PDB entry 6UUS | electron microscopy, 2.40 A resolution | chains B and G of the 7 polymer chains in the assembly

# Chain B
Protein: Guanine nucleotide-binding protein G(I)/G(S)/G(T) subunit beta-1
Organism: Homo sapiens
UniProt: P62873 (GBB1_HUMAN); residues 2-340 here = UniProt positions 2-340
Amino-acid sequence (350 residues; row label = number of the first residue in the row; numbers below 1 keep their minus sign (Met-9 is residue -9)):
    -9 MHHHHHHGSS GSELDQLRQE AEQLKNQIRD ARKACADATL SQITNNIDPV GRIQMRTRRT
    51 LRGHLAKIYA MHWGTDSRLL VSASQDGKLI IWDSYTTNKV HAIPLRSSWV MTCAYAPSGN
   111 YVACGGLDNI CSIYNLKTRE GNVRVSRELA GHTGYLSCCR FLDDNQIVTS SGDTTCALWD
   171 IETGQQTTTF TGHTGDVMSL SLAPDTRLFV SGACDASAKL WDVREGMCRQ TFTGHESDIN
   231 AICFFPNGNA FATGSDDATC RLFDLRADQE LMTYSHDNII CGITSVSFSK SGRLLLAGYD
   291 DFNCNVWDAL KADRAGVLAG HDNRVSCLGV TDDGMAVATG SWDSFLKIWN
Not modelled in the structure: -9 to 4
Construct notes: expression tag (-9 to 1)

# Chain G
Protein: Guanine nucleotide-binding protein G(I)/G(S)/G(O) subunit gamma-2
Organism: Homo sapiens
UniProt: P59768 (GBG2_HUMAN); residue numbers follow UniProt; this construct covers 1-71
Amino-acid sequence (71 residues; each row starts with the number of its first residue):
     1 MASNNTASIA QARKLVEQLK MEANIDRIKV SKAAADLMAY CEAHAKEDPL LTPVPASENP
    61 FREKKFFCAI L
Not modelled in the structure: 1-13, 63-71

# Chain B / chain G interface
Contacting residue pairs (75; chain B residue first):
  Leu7(B) - Lys14(G)
  Leu7(B) - Val16(G)  hydrophobic
  Glu10(B) - Val16(G)
  Ala11(B) - Leu15(G)  hydrophobic
  Leu14(B) - Leu19(G)
  Leu14(B) - Lys20(G)
  Gln17(B) - Ala23(G)
  Ile18(B) - Leu19(G)
  Ile18(B) - Arg27(G)
  Ala21(B) - Arg27(G)
  Ala24(B) - Lys29(G)
  Cys25(B) - Ile28(G)
  Cys25(B) - Lys29(G)
  Cys25(B) - Val30(G)  hydrogen bond (backbone-backbone)
  Asp27(B) - Lys29(G)  salt bridge
  Asp27(B) - Ser31(G)  hydrogen bond
  Ala28(B) - Ser31(G)
  Leu30(B) - Ala34(G)
  Met45(B) - Leu50(G)  hydrophobic
  Arg48(B) - Phe61(G)
  Arg48(B) - Arg62(G)
  Arg49(B) - Pro60(G)
  Arg49(B) - Phe61(G)  hydrogen bond (side chain-backbone)
  Ser84(B) - Phe61(G)
  Tyr85(B) - Pro60(G)
  Tyr85(B) - Phe61(G)  hydrophobic
  Met217(B) - Gln18(G)
  Met217(B) - Met21(G)  hydrophobic
  Cys218(B) - Gln18(G)  hydrogen bond (backbone-side chain)
  Cys218(B) - Glu22(G)
  Arg219(B) - Glu22(G)
  Arg219(B) - Ile25(G)
  Gln220(B) - Ile25(G)
  Thr221(B) - Glu22(G)  hydrogen bond
  Phe235(B) - Leu37(G)  hydrophobic
  Phe235(B) - Tyr40(G)  hydrophobic
  Phe235(B) - Cys41(G)  hydrophobic
  Pro236(B) - Tyr40(G)  hydrophobic
  Asn237(B) - Tyr40(G)
  Ala240(B) - Leu37(G)  hydrophobic
  Leu252(B) - Leu37(G)  hydrophobic
  Asp254(B) - Ala33(G)
  Arg256(B) - Arg27(G)
  Arg256(B) - Ile28(G)  hydrogen bond (backbone-backbone)
  Arg256(B) - Ala33(G)
  Arg256(B) - Asp36(G)  salt bridge
  Ala257(B) - Ile28(G)
  Asp258(B) - Arg27(G)  salt bridge
  Ser279(B) - Asp48(G)  hydrogen bond
  Lys280(B) - Glu47(G)
  Lys280(B) - Asp48(G)
  Ser281(B) - Tyr40(G)
  Ser281(B) - Cys41(G)  hydrogen bond (side chain-backbone)
  Ser281(B) - His44(G)
  Ser281(B) - Ala45(G)
  Ser281(B) - Asp48(G)
  Ser281(B) - Leu51(G)
  Gly282(B) - Cys41(G)  hydrogen bond (backbone-side chain)
  Arg283(B) - Cys41(G)
  Arg283(B) - Leu51(G)
  Leu284(B) - Leu51(G)  hydrophobic
  Leu300(B) - Leu37(G)  hydrophobic
  Asp323(B) - Pro49(G)
  Gly324(B) - Asp48(G)
  Gly324(B) - Pro49(G)
  Gly324(B) - Leu50(G)
  Met325(B) - Pro49(G)  hydrophobic
  Met325(B) - Leu50(G)
  Met325(B) - Asn59(G)
  Ala326(B) - Phe61(G)  hydrophobic
  Val327(B) - Leu50(G)  hydrophobic
  Ile338(B) - Phe61(G)  hydrophobic
  Asn340(B) - Asn59(G)
  Asn340(B) - Phe61(G)
  Asn340(B) - Arg62(G)
Also at the interface, not in a pair above, chain B (54 interface residues in all): Lys15, Ala26, Ile33, Asn36, Ile43, Trp63, Lys209, Gln259, Leu261
Also at the interface, not in a pair above, chain G (34 interface residues in all): Met38, Glu42

# Summary
Chain B and chain G form an interface of 54 and 34 residues respectively; the contacts include 9 hydrogen
bonds and 3 salt bridges. Among the polar pairs are Asp27(B)-Lys29(G), Arg256(B)-Asp36(G) and
Asp258(B)-Arg27(G).
Chain B is Guanine nucleotide-binding protein G(I)/G(S)/G(T) subunit beta-1 and chain G is Guanine
nucleotide-binding protein G(I)/G(S)/G(O) subunit gamma-2, both from Homo sapiens; the structure, CryoEM
Structure of the active Adrenomedullin 2 receptor G protein complex with adrenomedullin peptide, was
determined by electron microscopy together with 6UVA and 6UUN from the same study.
